6NUW - chains C and E of the 13 polymer chains in the assembly; structure by electron microscopy, 4.25 A resolution (low resolution: residue-level contacts below are approximate; hydrogen-bond / salt-bridge calls are withheld).

# Chain C
Molecule: Inner kinetochore subunit MCM21
Organism: Saccharomyces cerevisiae (strain ATCC 204508 / S288c)
UniProtKB: Q06675 (CENPO_YEAST); numbering as in UniProt (aligned over 1-368)
Amino-acid sequence (371 residues; numbered -2 to 368; the number before each row is that of its first residue; numbers below 1 keep their minus sign (Ser-2 is residue -2)):
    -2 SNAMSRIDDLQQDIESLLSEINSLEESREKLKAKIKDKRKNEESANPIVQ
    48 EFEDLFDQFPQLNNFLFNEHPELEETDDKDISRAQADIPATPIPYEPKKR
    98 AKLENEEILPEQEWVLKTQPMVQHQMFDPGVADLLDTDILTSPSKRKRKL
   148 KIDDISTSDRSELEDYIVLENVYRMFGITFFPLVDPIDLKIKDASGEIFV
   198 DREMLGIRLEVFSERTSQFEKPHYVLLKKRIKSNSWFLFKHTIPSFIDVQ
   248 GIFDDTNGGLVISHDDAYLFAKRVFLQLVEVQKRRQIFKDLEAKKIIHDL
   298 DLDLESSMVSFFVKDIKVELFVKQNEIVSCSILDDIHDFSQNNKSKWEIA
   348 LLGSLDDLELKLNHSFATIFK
Not modelled in the structure: -2 to 152, 188-192, 329-336, 360-368
Differences from the reference sequence: expression tag (-2 to 0)
UniProt features mapped onto this chain:
  - modified residue: Thr88 (Phosphothreonine)

# Chain E
Molecule: Inner kinetochore subunit CHL4
Organism: Saccharomyces cerevisiae (strain ATCC 204508 / S288c)
UniProtKB: P38907 (CENPN_YEAST); residue numbers follow UniProt; this construct covers 1-458
Amino-acid sequence (461 residues; numbered -2 to 458; the number before each row is that of its first residue; numbers below 1 keep their minus sign (Ser-2 is residue -2)):
    -2 SNAMSNELRLEDNYVPTSDTLVVFKQLMKLPVTVLYDLTLSWFAKFGGSF
    48 DGDIYLLTETLDLLIEKGVRRNVIVNRILYVYWPDGLNVFQLAEIDCHLM
    98 ISKPEKFKWLPSKALRGDGKPYVVKLQPAKFIENLQTDLAKIYHCHVYMF
   148 KHPSLPVLITRIQLFDSNNLFLSTPNIGSINKESLYNKLDKFQGKPLISR
   198 RPYYVAFPLNSPIIFHSVDKDIYARLVLQSISRTISERETIIFKPVQKIP
   248 VKSIHNIMTLLGPSRFAESMGPWECYASANFERSPLHDYKKHQGLTGKKV
   298 MVREFDDSFLNDDENFYGKEEPEIRRLRLEKNMIKFKGSANGVMDQKYND
   348 LKEFNEHVHNIRNGKKNEDSGEPVYISRYSSLVPIEKVGFTLKNEINSRI
   398 ITIKLKFNGNDIFGGLHELCDKNLINIDKVPGWLAGENGSFSGTIMNGDF
   448 QREQVAKGGLL
Not modelled in the structure: -2 to 15, 43-49, 81-83, 168-190, 337-373, 455-458
Differences from the reference sequence: expression tag (-2 to 0)

# Interface between chain C and chain E
Contacting residue pairs (41; chain C residue first):
  Arg157(C) - Asp285(E)
  Glu161(C) - His284(E)
  Ile164(C) - His284(E)
  Ile164(C) - Lys287(E)
  Val165(C) - His284(E)
  Glu167(C) - Glu279(E)
  Asn168(C) - Ser281(E)
  Asn168(C) - Pro282(E)
  Asn168(C) - Leu283(E)
  Arg171(C) - Glu279(E)
  Arg171(C) - Ser281(E)
  Arg171(C) - Pro282(E)
  Leu180(C) - Tyr273(E)
  Lys187(C) - Arg300(E)
  Arg199(C) - Gly445(E)
  Arg205(C) - Glu279(E)
  Phe216(C) - Pro282(E)
  Lys218(C) - Ala276(E)
  Pro219(C) - Arg262(E)
  His220(C) - Arg262(E)
  Tyr221(C) - Glu279(E)
  Leu223(C) - Trp270(E)
  Leu223(C) - Tyr273(E)
  Ile228(C) - Asn444(E)
  Phe236(C) - Trp270(E)
  Lys237(C) - Glu265(E)
  Lys237(C) - Trp270(E)
  Lys237(C) - Glu434(E)
  His238(C) - Glu265(E)
  His238(C) - Ser266(E)
  Thr239(C) - Arg262(E)
  Thr239(C) - Tyr273(E)
  Pro241(C) - Ser261(E)
  Ser242(C) - Pro209(E)
  Ser242(C) - Gly259(E)
  Ser242(C) - Pro260(E)
  Phe243(C) - Asn207(E)
  Asp300(C) - Asn207(E)
  Leu301(C) - Asn207(E)
  Glu302(C) - Asn207(E)
  Met305(C) - Lys122(E)
Interface residues without a listed pair, chain C (38 interface residues in all): Phe178, Asp182, Pro183, Met201, Glu207, Arg227, Lys229, Phe234, Ile240
Interface residues without a listed pair, chain E (33 interface residues in all): Val121, Leu123, Ala264, Met267, Phe278, Arg280, Lys288, Glu301, Lys332, Asp446

# Summary
38 residues of chain C face 33 of chain E across their interface.
Chain C is Inner kinetochore subunit MCM21 and chain E is Inner kinetochore subunit CHL4, both from
Saccharomyces cerevisiae (strain ATCC 204508 / S288c); the structure, Yeast Ctf19 complex, was determined by
electron microscopy.
